PDB entry 9N6B | electron microscopy, 3.09 A resolution | chains B and C of the 8 polymer chains in the assembly

[Chain B (and C)]
Name: AAA family ATPase
From: Escherichia coli
Notes: chain C of this document is another copy of the same molecule, construct and numbering; everything in this record applies to it too
Reference sequence: A0AAD2V6K7 (A0AAD2V6K7_ECOLX); residues 2-544 here = UniProt positions 2-544
Amino-acid sequence (552 residues; each row starts with the number of its first residue; numbers below 1 keep their minus sign (Met-7 is residue -7)):
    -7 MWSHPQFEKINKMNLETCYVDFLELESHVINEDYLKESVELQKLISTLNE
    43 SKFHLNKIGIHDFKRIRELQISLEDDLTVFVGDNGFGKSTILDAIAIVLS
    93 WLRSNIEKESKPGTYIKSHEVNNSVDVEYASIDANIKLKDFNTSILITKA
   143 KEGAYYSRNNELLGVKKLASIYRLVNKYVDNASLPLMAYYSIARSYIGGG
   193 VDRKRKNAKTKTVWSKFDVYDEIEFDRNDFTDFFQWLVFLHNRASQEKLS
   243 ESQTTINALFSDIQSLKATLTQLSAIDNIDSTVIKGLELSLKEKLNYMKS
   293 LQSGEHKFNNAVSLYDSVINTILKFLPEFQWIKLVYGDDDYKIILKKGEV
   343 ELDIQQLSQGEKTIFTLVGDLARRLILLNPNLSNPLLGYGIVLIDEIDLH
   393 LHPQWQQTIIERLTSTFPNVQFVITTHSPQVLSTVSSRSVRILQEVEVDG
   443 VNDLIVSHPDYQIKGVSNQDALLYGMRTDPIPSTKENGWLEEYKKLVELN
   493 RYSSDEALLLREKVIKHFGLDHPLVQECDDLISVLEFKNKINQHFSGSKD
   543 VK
Disordered / not traced: -7 to 3, 188-203, 268-272, 538-544 (chain C: 191-199, 268-272, 452-544)
Construct notes: expression tag (-7 to 1); conflict Gly156 (Glu in A0AAD2V6K7)
Residues lining bound ligands: ATP (adenosine-5'-triphosphate): Lys56, Arg57, Asp75, Asn76, Gly77, Phe78, Gly79, Lys80, Ser81, Thr82, His111, Val113, Asn114, Asn115, Asp387
What the authors report for this chain:
  - mutagenesis - R195E/K196E/R197E/K198E/K201E/K203E: decreased growth
  - catalytic residues: Asp387 (proposed by the authors, not directly observed)

[How chain B and chain C interact]
Residue-residue contacts (18):
  Gln227(B) with Thr202(C)
  Phe231(B) with Gly329(C); Asp330(C)
  Asn234(B) with Asn234(C); Tyr328(C), hydrogen bond
  Arg235(B) with Asp330(C)
  Gln238(B) with Tyr328(C)
  Leu241(B) with Leu241(C), hydrophobic
  Tyr328(B) with Phe231(C), hydrophobic; Asn234(C); Gln238(C)
  Gly329(B) with Arg235(C)
  Asp331(B) with Thr204(C); Val205(C); Trp206(C), hydrogen bond (backbone-backbone)
  Asp332(B) with Thr204(C); Phe231(C)
  Tyr333(B) with Thr204(C)
Interface residues without a listed pair, chain B (15 interface residues in all): Lys208, Phe209, Gln256, Asp330
Interface residues without a listed pair, chain C (19 interface residues in all): Lys203, Ser237, Ser253, Val327, Asp331, Asp332, Tyr333

[Overview]
Chain B and chain C form an interface of 15 and 19 residues respectively; the contacts include 2 hydrogen
bonds. Among the polar pairs are Asn234(B)-Tyr328(C) and Asp331(B)-Trp206(C). Chain B binds ATP. The paper
reports the catalytic residue Asp387(B); R195E/K196E/R197E/K198E/K201E/K203E of chain B reduce growth.
Chain B and chain C are both AAA family ATPase (Escherichia coli); the structure, Structure of the retron IA
complex with HNH nuclease in the "up" orientation, was determined by electron microscopy together with 9N69
and 9N6C from the same study.
